PDB entry 7FDA | electron microscopy, 4.20 A resolution (low resolution: residue-level contacts below are approximate; hydrogen-bond / salt-bridge calls are withheld) | chains M and S of the 31 polymer chains in the assembly

# Chain M
Molecule: V-type proton ATPase subunit D
From: Saccharomyces cerevisiae S288C
UniProt: P32610 (VATD_YEAST); residue numbers follow UniProt; this construct covers 1-256
Chain sequence (256 residues; row label = number of the first residue in the row):
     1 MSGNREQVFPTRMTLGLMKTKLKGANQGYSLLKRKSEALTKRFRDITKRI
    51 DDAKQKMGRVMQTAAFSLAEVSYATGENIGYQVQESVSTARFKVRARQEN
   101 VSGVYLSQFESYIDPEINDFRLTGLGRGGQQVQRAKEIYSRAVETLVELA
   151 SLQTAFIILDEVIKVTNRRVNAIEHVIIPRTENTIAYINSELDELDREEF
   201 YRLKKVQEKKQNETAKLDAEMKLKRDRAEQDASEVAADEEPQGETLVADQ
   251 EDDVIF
Unresolved in the structure: 1-5, 224-256

# Chain S
Molecule: V-type proton ATPase subunit d
From: Saccharomyces cerevisiae S288C
UniProt: P32366 (VA0D_YEAST); residue numbers follow UniProt; this construct covers 1-345
Chain sequence (345 residues; each row starts with the number of its first residue):
     1 MEGVYFNIDNGFIEGVVRGYRNGLLSNNQYINLTQCDTLEDLKLQLSSTD
    51 YGNFLSSVSSESLTTSLIQEYASSKLYHEFNYIRDQSSGSTRKFMDYITY
   101 GYMIDNVALMITGTIHDRDKGEILQRCHPLGWFDTLPTLSVATDLESLYE
   151 TVLVDTPLAPYFKNCFDTAEELDDMNIEIIRNKLYKAYLEDFYNFVTEEI
   201 PEPAKECMQTLLGFEADRRSINIALNSLQSSDIDPDLKSDLLPNIGKLYP
   251 LATFHLAQAQDFEGVRAALANVYEYRGFLETGNLEDHFYQLEMELCRDAF
   301 TQQFAISTVWAWMKSKEQEVRNITWIAECIAQNQRERINNYISVY
Unresolved in the structure: 1
UniProt features mapped onto this chain:
  - modified residue: Met-1 (N-acetylmethionine)

# Interface between chain M and chain S
Residue-residue contacts - 64 pairs, chain M then chain S:
  Gln-62(M) with Gln-332(S); Gln-334(S)
  Phe-66(M) with Glu-328(S); Cys-329(S); Gln-332(S); Gln-334(S); Glu-336(S); Arg-337(S)
  Ala-69(M) with Glu-328(S)
  Glu-70(M) with Glu-336(S); Arg-337(S)
  Tyr-73(M) with Arg-321(S); Thr-324(S); Trp-325(S); Glu-328(S)
  Ala-74(M) with Glu-285(S); Tyr-289(S)
  Gly-76(M) with His-128(S); Arg-321(S)
  Glu-77(M) with Asp-105(S)
  Asn-78(M) with Arg-118(S); Arg-126(S)
  Tyr-81(M) with Leu-109(S); Thr-112(S); Gly-113(S); His-116(S); Arg-118(S)
  Gln-82(M) with Leu-109(S); Arg-181(S)
  Gln-84(M) with Arg-118(S)
  Glu-85(M) with Thr-112(S); Ile-115(S); His-116(S); Leu-172(S)
  Ser-86(M) with Asp-174(S)
  Asp-119(M) with Ser-230(S)
  Phe-120(M) with Asp-174(S)
  Arg-121(M) with Asp-174(S); Met-175(S); Glu-178(S); Ile-179(S); Asn-182(S); Ser-231(S)
  Thr-123(M) with Glu-178(S); Asn-226(S); Ser-230(S)
  Gly-124(M) with Glu-178(S); Ile-223(S); Asn-226(S)
  Leu-125(M) with Glu-178(S); Asn-182(S); Arg-219(S); Ile-223(S)
  Gly-126(M) with Arg-219(S); Asn-222(S); Ile-223(S)
  Arg-127(M) with Arg-218(S); Glu-285(S); Tyr-289(S)
  Gly-129(M) with Asn-226(S)
  Gln-130(M) with Asn-226(S)
  Gln-131(M) with Leu-284(S)
  Gln-133(M) with Gln-229(S)
  Arg-134(M) with Asn-283(S)
Also at the interface, not in a pair above, chain M (32 interface residues in all): Thr-63, Ile-117, Asn-118, Leu-122, Lys-136
Also at the interface, not in a pair above, chain S (39 interface residues in all): Gln-69, Asp-117

# In short
32 residues of chain M and 39 residues of chain S are in contact.
Chain M is V-type proton ATPase subunit D and chain S is V-type proton ATPase subunit d, both from
Saccharomyces cerevisiae S288C; the structure, CryoEM Structure of Reconstituted V-ATPase, state1, was
determined by electron microscopy.
